PDB entry 3MQE | X-ray diffraction, 2.80 A resolution | chains A and B

# Chain A (and B)
Molecule: Prostaglandin G/H synthase 2
Source organism: Mus musculus
Notes: EC 1.14.99.1; fragment: mCOX-2 c delta to 604); chain B of this document is another copy of the same molecule, construct and numbering; everything in this record applies to it too
UniProtKB: Q05769 (PGH2_MOUSE); residues 18-604 here = UniProt positions 18-604
Amino-acid sequence (587 residues; numbered 18 to 604; the number before each row is that of its first residue):
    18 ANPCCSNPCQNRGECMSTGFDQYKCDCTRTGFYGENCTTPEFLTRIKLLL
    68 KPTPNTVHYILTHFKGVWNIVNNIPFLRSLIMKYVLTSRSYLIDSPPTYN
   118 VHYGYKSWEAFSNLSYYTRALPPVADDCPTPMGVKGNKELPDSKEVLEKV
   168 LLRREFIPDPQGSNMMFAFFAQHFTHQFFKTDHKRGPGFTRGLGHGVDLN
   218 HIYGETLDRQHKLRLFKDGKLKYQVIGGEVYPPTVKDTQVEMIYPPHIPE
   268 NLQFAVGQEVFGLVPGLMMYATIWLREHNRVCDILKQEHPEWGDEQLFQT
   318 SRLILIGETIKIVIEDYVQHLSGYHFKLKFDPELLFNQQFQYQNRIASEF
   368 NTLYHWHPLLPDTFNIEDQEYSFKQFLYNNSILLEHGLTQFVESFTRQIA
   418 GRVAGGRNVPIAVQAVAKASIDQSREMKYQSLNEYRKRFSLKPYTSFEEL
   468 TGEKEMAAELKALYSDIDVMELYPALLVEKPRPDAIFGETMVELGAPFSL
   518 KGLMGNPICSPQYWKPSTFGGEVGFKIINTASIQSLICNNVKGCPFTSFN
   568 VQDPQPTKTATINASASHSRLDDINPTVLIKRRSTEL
Disordered / not traced: 570-604
Disulfide bonds: Cys-21/Cys-32, Cys-22/Cys-145, Cys-26/Cys-42, Cys-44/Cys-54, Cys-555/Cys-561
Glycans and other covalent adducts: N-acetylglucosamine (NAG) linked to Asn-53, Asn-130, Asn-396
Bound ions: heme Fe near His-374 (its only coordinating residue here)
Residues lining bound ligands:
  - 416 ((2S)-7-tert-butyl-6-chloro-2-(trifluoromethyl)-2H-chromene-3-carboxylic acid): Arg-106, Tyr-334, Val-335, Leu-338, Ser-339, Tyr-341, Tyr-371, Trp-373, Phe-504, Met-508, Val-509, Gly-512, Ala-513, Ser-516, Leu-517
  - heme (HEM): Tyr-134, Ala-185, Ala-188, Gln-189, His-193, Phe-196, Lys-197, Thr-198, His-200, Val-277, Val-281, Asn-368, Tyr-371, His-372, Trp-373, His-374, Leu-376, Leu-377, Phe-381, Leu-394, Val-430, Val-433
Swiss-Prot annotation at these positions:
  - active site: His-193 (Proton acceptor), Tyr-371 (For cyclooxygenase activity)
  - binding site (substrate): Arg-106, Tyr-341
  - binding site (heme b): His-374
  - site: Ser-516 (Aspirin-acetylated serine), Asn-592 (Not glycosylated)
  - modified residue: Cys-526 (S-nitrosocysteine), Ser-565 (O-acetylserine)
  - glycosylation (N-linked (GlcNAc...) asparagine): Asn-53, Asn-130, Asn-396, Asn-580
  - mutagenesis: His-374 (H374Y: Impairs peroxidase and cyclooxygenase activities toward 2-arachidonoyl glycerol), Leu-517 (L517A/F/P/T: Slightly reduced activity), Ser-565 (S565A: Decreases acetylation by SPHK1), Asn-580 (N580A: Loss of glycosylation site)

# How chain A and chain B interact
Residue-residue contacts (97):
  Arg-29(A) / Gln-529(B)
  Glu-31(A) / Gln-529(B)
  Glu-31(A) / Lys-532(B)  salt bridge
  Glu-31(A) / Ser-534(B)  hydrogen bond
  Met-33(A) / His-306(B)
  Met-33(A) / Gly-537(B)
  Met-33(A) / Gly-538(B)
  Ser-34(A) / His-306(B)  hydrogen bond (backbone-side chain)
  Ser-34(A) / Glu-308(B)  hydrogen bond
  Ser-34(A) / Trp-309(B)  hydrogen bond
  Gly-36(A) / Glu-308(B)  hydrogen bond (backbone-side chain)
  Phe-37(A) / Pro-307(B)
  Phe-37(A) / Glu-308(B)
  Asp-43(A) / Lys-532(B)
  Asp-43(A) / Pro-533(B)
  Asp-43(A) / Ser-534(B)  hydrogen bond
  Thr-45(A) / Lys-532(B)
  Thr-45(A) / Pro-533(B)
  Arg-46(A) / Phe-353(B)
  Arg-46(A) / Pro-528(B)  hydrogen bond (side chain-backbone)
  Arg-46(A) / Trp-531(B)  hydrogen bond (side chain-backbone)
  Asp-111(A) / Gln-529(B)  hydrogen bond
  Pro-113(A) / Ser-527(B)
  Pro-114(A) / Tyr-530(B)  hydrogen bond (backbone-side chain)
  Thr-115(A) / Tyr-530(B)
  Tyr-120(A) / Glu-312(B)  hydrogen bond
  Tyr-120(A) / Gln-316(B)
  Tyr-122(A) / Glu-312(B)
  Tyr-122(A) / Gln-313(B)  hydrogen bond (side chain-backbone)
  Lys-123(A) / Leu-320(B)
  Lys-123(A) / Gln-529(B)  hydrogen bond (side chain-backbone)
  Lys-123(A) / Thr-535(B)  hydrogen bond
  Ser-124(A) / Gln-316(B)
  Trp-125(A) / Asp-215(B)
  Trp-125(A) / Gln-316(B)
  Trp-125(A) / Arg-319(B)
  Trp-125(A) / Pro-524(B)  hydrophobic
  Glu-126(A) / Leu-224(B)
  Glu-126(A) / Gln-316(B)
  Phe-128(A) / Pro-524(B)  hydrophobic
  Phe-128(A) / Tyr-530(B)
  Asp-215(A) / Trp-125(B)
  His-306(A) / Met-33(B)
  His-306(A) / Ser-34(B)  hydrogen bond (side chain-backbone)
  Pro-307(A) / Phe-37(B)
  Glu-308(A) / Ser-34(B)  hydrogen bond
  Glu-308(A) / Thr-35(B)
  Glu-308(A) / Gly-36(B)  hydrogen bond (side chain-backbone)
  Glu-308(A) / Phe-37(B)
  Trp-309(A) / Ser-34(B)
  Glu-312(A) / Tyr-120(B)  hydrogen bond
  Glu-312(A) / Tyr-122(B)
  Gln-313(A) / Tyr-122(B)  hydrogen bond (backbone-side chain)
  Gln-316(A) / Tyr-120(B)  hydrogen bond
  Gln-316(A) / Ser-124(B)
  Gln-316(A) / Trp-125(B)
  Gln-316(A) / Glu-126(B)
  Arg-319(A) / Trp-125(B)
  Leu-320(A) / Lys-123(B)
  Leu-320(A) / Trp-125(B)
  Ile-323(A) / Trp-125(B)  hydrophobic
  Phe-353(A) / Arg-46(B)
  Phe-353(A) / Gln-356(B)  hydrogen bond (backbone-side chain)
  Asn-354(A) / Gln-356(B)
  Gln-355(A) / Gln-356(B)  hydrogen bond (backbone-side chain)
  Gln-356(A) / Phe-353(B)  hydrogen bond (side chain-backbone)
  Gln-356(A) / Asn-354(B)  hydrogen bond (side chain-backbone)
  Gln-356(A) / Gln-355(B)  hydrogen bond (side chain-backbone)
  Phe-357(A) / Gln-358(B)  hydrogen bond (backbone-side chain)
  Gln-358(A) / Phe-357(B)  hydrogen bond (side chain-backbone)
  Gln-358(A) / Gln-358(B)
  Gln-358(A) / Tyr-359(B)  hydrogen bond (side chain-backbone)
  Tyr-359(A) / Gln-358(B)  hydrogen bond (backbone-side chain)
  Tyr-359(A) / Gln-360(B)
  Gln-360(A) / Tyr-359(B)  hydrogen bond (side chain-backbone)
  Asn-523(A) / Trp-125(B)
  Pro-524(A) / Trp-125(B)  hydrophobic
  Pro-524(A) / Phe-128(B)  hydrophobic
  Ser-527(A) / Pro-113(B)
  Pro-528(A) / Arg-46(B)  hydrogen bond (backbone-side chain)
  Gln-529(A) / Arg-29(B)
  Gln-529(A) / Asp-111(B)  hydrogen bond
  Gln-529(A) / Lys-123(B)  hydrogen bond (backbone-side chain)
  Tyr-530(A) / Pro-114(B)  hydrogen bond (side chain-backbone)
  Tyr-530(A) / Thr-115(B)
  Tyr-530(A) / Lys-123(B)
  Tyr-530(A) / Phe-128(B)
  Trp-531(A) / Arg-46(B)  hydrogen bond (backbone-side chain)
  Lys-532(A) / Glu-31(B)  salt bridge
  Lys-532(A) / Asp-43(B)
  Lys-532(A) / Thr-45(B)
  Pro-533(A) / Asp-43(B)
  Ser-534(A) / Glu-31(B)  hydrogen bond
  Ser-534(A) / Asp-43(B)  hydrogen bond (backbone-side chain)
  Thr-535(A) / Lys-123(B)  hydrogen bond
  Gly-537(A) / Met-33(B)
  Gly-538(A) / Met-33(B)  hydrogen bond (backbone-side chain)
Interface residues without a listed pair, chain A (56 interface residues in all): Thr-35, Leu-131, Leu-224, Glu-305
Interface residues without a listed pair, chain B (55 interface residues in all): Leu-131, Ile-323, Asn-523

# In short
56 residues of chain A face 55 of chain B across their interface, with 39 hydrogen bonds and 2 salt bridges.
Among the polar pairs are Glu-31(A)/Lys-532(B), Glu-31(A)/Ser-534(B) and Ser-34(A)/His-306(B). Ligands of
chain A: heme and compound 416.
Chain A and chain B are both Prostaglandin G/H synthase 2 (Mus musculus); the structure, Structure of SC-75416
bound at the COX-2 active site, was determined by X-ray diffraction together with 3LN0, 3LN1 and 3NTG from the
same study.
